PDB entry 6B23 | electron microscopy, 3.70 A resolution | chains B and C of the 8 polymer chains in the assembly

== Chain B (and C) ==
Molecule: Major head protein
Organism: Staphylococcus phage 80alpha
Notes: chain C of this document is another copy of the same molecule, construct and numbering; everything in this record applies to it too
UniProtKB: A4ZFB3 (A4ZFB3_9CAUD); numbering as in UniProt (aligned over 1-324)
Sequence (324 residues; each row starts with the number of its first residue):
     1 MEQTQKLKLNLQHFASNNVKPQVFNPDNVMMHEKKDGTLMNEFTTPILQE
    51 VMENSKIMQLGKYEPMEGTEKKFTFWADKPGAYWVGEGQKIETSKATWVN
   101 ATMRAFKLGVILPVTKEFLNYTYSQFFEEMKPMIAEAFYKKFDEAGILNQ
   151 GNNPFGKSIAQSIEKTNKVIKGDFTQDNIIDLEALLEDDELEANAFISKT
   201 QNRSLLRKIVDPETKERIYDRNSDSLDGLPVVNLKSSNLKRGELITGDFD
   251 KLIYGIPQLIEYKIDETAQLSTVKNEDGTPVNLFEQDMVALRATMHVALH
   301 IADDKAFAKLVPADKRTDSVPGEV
Disordered / not traced: 1-25, 310-324
Swiss-Prot annotation at these positions:
  - mutagenesis: Glu2 to Phe14 (Wild-type phage titer and viability), Phe14 (F14A: Wild-type phage titer and viability, protein is mostly unprocessed), Met52 (M52Q: Defective in producing infectious virions)
Reported in the primary citation:
  - mutagenesis - M52L, Y123C: unchanged growth
  - mutagenesis - M52Q: abolished growth

== Chain B / chain C interface ==
Residue-residue contacts (38; chain B residue first):
  Asn100(B) with Ala82(C)
  Ala101(B) with Lys79(C), hydrogen bond (backbone-side chain)
  Thr102(B) with Lys79(C); Pro80(C); Gly81(C), hydrogen bond (backbone-backbone); Ala82(C)
  Met103(B) with Ala77(C); Asp78(C); Lys79(C)
  Phe106(B) with Glu92(C)
  Val110(B) with Phe73(C)
  Ile111(B) with Lys72(C)
  Val114(B) with Glu70(C)
  Ala137(B) with Ala77(C)
  Phe138(B) with Lys79(C)
  Lys141(B) with Lys79(C)
  Asn152(B) with Trp84(C)
  Asn153(B) with Gly81(C)
  Thr200(B) with Gly228(C)
  Gln201(B) with Asp227(C)
  Ser204(B) with Glu216(C); Ile218(C); Asp227(C)
  Leu205(B) with Glu216(C)
  Arg207(B) with Asp220(C), salt bridge
  Lys208(B) with Thr214(C), hydrogen bond; Lys215(C); Glu216(C), salt bridge
  Arg221(B) with Asn222(C)
  Ser237(B) with Glu192(C), hydrogen bond
  Ala268(B) with Lys90(C), hydrogen bond (backbone-side chain)
  Gln269(B) with Lys90(C)
  Leu270(B) with Gln89(C); Ile91(C); Glu92(C)
  Ser271(B) with Ile91(C); Glu92(C), hydrogen bond
  Phe284(B) with Phe73(C), hydrophobic
Other interface residues (no listed pair), chain B (33 interface residues in all): Arg104, Ala105, Lys107, Lys140, Arg203, Thr272, Leu291
Other interface residues (no listed pair), chain C (29 interface residues in all): Phe75, Glu183, Glu187, Leu191, Ser223, Ser225

== In short ==
33 residues of chain B face 29 of chain C across their interface, with 6 hydrogen bonds and 2 salt bridges.
Polar contacts include Arg207(B)-Asp220(C), Lys208(B)-Glu216(C) and Ala101(B)-Lys79(C). Curated annotation
(UniProt) lists 14 mutagenesis sites on chain B. The paper reports that M52Q of chain B abolishes growth; M52L
and Y123C of chain B leave growth unchanged.
Both chains are Major head protein (Staphylococcus phage 80alpha). Entry 6B23 (Capsid protein and C-terminal
part of CpmB protein in the Staphylococcus aureus pathogenicity island 1 80alpha-derived ...) was determined
by electron microscopy together with 6B0X from the same study.
